3STY - chains A and B; structure by X-ray diffraction, 1.70 A resolution.

== Chain A (and B) ==
Protein: Methylketone synthase 1
Organism: Lycopersicon hirsutum f. glabratum
Notes: chain B of this document is another copy of the same molecule, construct and numbering; everything in this record applies to it too
UniProt: E0YCS2 (E0YCS2_SOLHA); residues 1-265 here = UniProt positions 1-265
Chain sequence (267 residues; each row starts with the number of its first residue; numbers below 1 keep their minus sign (Gly-1 is residue -1)):
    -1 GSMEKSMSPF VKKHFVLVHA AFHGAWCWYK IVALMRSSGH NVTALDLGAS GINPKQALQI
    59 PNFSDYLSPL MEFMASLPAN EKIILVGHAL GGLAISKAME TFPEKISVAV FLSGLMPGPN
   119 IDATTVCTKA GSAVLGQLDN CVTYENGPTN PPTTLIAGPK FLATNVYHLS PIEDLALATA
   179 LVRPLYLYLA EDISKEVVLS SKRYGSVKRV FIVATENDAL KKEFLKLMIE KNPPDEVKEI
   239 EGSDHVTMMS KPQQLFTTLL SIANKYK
Not modelled in the structure: -1 to 7 (chain B: -1 to 6)
Construct notes: expression tag (-1 to 0); engineered mutation Ala18 (Thr in E0YCS2)
Small-molecule neighbours: decanoic acid (DKA): Ala18, Ala19, Phe61, Ala87, Leu88, Ala128, Gly129, Val132, Leu153, Leu183, Tyr186, Ile191, His243
What the authors report for this chain:
  - binding site for decanoic acid: Ala19
  - catalytic residues: His243 (proposed by the authors, not directly observed)
  - mutagenesis - A19F, A19M, A19M/A128M, A87C, A87S/N215D, L88W/V132W, A128W, V132W, H243A: decreased catalytic activity
  - mutagenesis - A128M, N215A: unchanged catalytic activity
  - mutagenesis - A87S: increased catalytic activity
  - mutagenesis - A87C: abolished catalytic activity
  - mutagenesis - A87C: decreased stability
  - mutagenesis - N215D: decreased catalytic activity on thioesterase/decarboxylase
  - mutagenesis - A87S/N215D: unchanged catalytic activity on thioesterase
  - mutagenesis - L88W: unchanged catalytic activity on 3-ketomyristate
  - mutagenesis - L88W, C125W, G129W (44-fold): increased catalytic activity on 3-ketoheptanoate
  - mutagenesis - G129W: decreased binding to 3-ketomyristate
  - mutagenesis - G129W: increased binding to 3-ketoheptanoate
  - specificity-determining residues: Cys125, Gly129
  - mutagenesis - N215D: decreased catalytic activity (thioesterase/decarboxylase activity)

== Chain A / chain B interface ==
Residue-residue contacts (31; chain A residue first):
  Trp24(A) - Leu175(B)
  Trp24(A) - Leu179(B)  hydrophobic
  Tyr27(A) - Tyr27(B)
  Tyr27(A) - Glu171(B)
  Tyr27(A) - Ala174(B)
  Tyr27(A) - Leu175(B)  hydrophobic
  Val30(A) - Ala174(B)  hydrophobic
  Ala31(A) - Glu171(B)
  Arg34(A) - Thr177(B)
  Ile50(A) - Ala178(B)
  Ile50(A) - Leu179(B)
  Ile50(A) - Val180(B)
  Ile50(A) - Arg181(B)
  Pro52(A) - Gln54(B)
  Gln54(A) - Pro52(B)
  Gln54(A) - Gln54(B)
  Ile170(A) - Ala31(B)
  Ile170(A) - Ser35(B)
  Glu171(A) - Tyr27(B)
  Glu171(A) - Ala31(B)
  Ala174(A) - Tyr27(B)
  Ala174(A) - Val30(B)  hydrophobic
  Leu175(A) - Trp24(B)
  Leu175(A) - Tyr27(B)  hydrophobic
  Thr177(A) - Arg34(B)  hydrogen bond
  Ala178(A) - Ile50(B)
  Leu179(A) - Trp24(B)  hydrophobic
  Leu179(A) - Ile50(B)
  Leu179(A) - Leu179(B)  hydrophobic
  Val180(A) - Ile50(B)
  Arg181(A) - Ile50(B)
Also at the interface, not in a pair above, chain A (22 interface residues in all): Ala23, Lys28, Ser35, Gly49, Asp172
Also at the interface, not in a pair above, chain B (22 interface residues in all): Ala23, Lys28, Asp44, Gly49, Ile170

== Overview ==
The chain A/chain B interface involves 22 residues from each chain; the contacts include 1 hydrogen bond. Its
one hydrogen-bonded contact is Thr177(A)-Arg34(B). Ligands of chain A: decanoic acid. From the paper: the
catalytic residue His243(A); A19F, A19M and A19M/A128M of chain A, among others, reduce catalytic activity; 16
substitutions were tested in all.
Chain A and chain B are both Methylketone synthase 1 (Lycopersicon hirsutum f. glabratum); the structure,
Crystal Structure of tomato Methylketone Synthase I T18A mutant, was determined by X-ray diffraction,
deposited together with 3STT, 3STU, 3STV, 3STW and 3STX.
